Entry 9GEN (electron microscopy, 3.76 A resolution); this record covers chains G and J of the 11 polymer chains in the assembly.

== Chain G ==
Molecule: Histone H2A type 1
From: Xenopus laevis
UniProtKB: P06897 (H2A1_XENLA); residues 10-120 here correspond to UniProt positions 11-121 (UniProt number = residue number + 1)
Sequence (111 residues; each row starts with the number of its first residue):
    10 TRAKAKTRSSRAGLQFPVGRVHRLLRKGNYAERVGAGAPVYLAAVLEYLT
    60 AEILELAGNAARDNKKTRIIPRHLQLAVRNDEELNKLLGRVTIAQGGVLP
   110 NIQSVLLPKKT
Not modelled in the structure: 10, 118-120
Sequence notes: conflict Arg99 (Gly100 in P06897)
Swiss-Prot annotation at these positions:
  - modified residue: Lys36 (N6-(2-hydroxyisobutyryl)lysine), Lys74 (N6-(2-hydroxyisobutyryl)lysine), Lys75 (N6-(2-hydroxyisobutyryl)lysine), Lys95 (N6-(2-hydroxyisobutyryl)lysine), Gln104 (N5-methylglutamine), Lys118 (N6-(2-hydroxyisobutyryl)lysine)
  - cross-link (Glycyl lysine isopeptide (Lys-Gly)): Lys13 (interchain with G-Cter in ubiquitin), Lys15 (interchain with G-Cter in ubiquitin), Lys119 (interchain with G-Cter in ubiquitin)

== Chain J ==
Molecule: Widom-601 DNA
Sequence (147 nucleotides; numbered -73 to 73; the number before each row is that of its first residue; numbers below 1 keep their minus sign (DA-73 is residue -73)):
   -73 ATCGAGAATCCCGGTGCCGAGGCCGCTCAATTGGTCGTAGACAGCTCTAG
   -23 CACCGCTTAAACGCACGTACGCGCTGTCCCCCGCGTTTTAACCGCCAAGG
    27 GGATTACTCCCTAGTCTCCAGGCACGTGTCAGATATATACATCCGAT
Not modelled in the structure: -73, 73

== Interface between chain G and chain J ==
Contacting residue pairs (11; chain G residue first):
  Arg11(G) with DT-43(J), hydrogen bond to the base; DT-42(J), hydrogen bond to the sugar
  Ala12(G) with DG-41(J), phosphate contact
  Lys15(G) with DT-43(J), phosphate contact; DT-42(J), phosphate contact
  Arg17(G) with DT-43(J), salt bridge to the phosphate
  Arg20(G) with DT-42(J), salt bridge to the phosphate
  Arg29(G) with DA-44(J), phosphate contact
  Arg32(G) with DA-44(J), salt bridge to the phosphate
  Arg42(G) with DA-35(J), sugar contact
  Arg77(G) with DA-54(J), sugar contact
Other interface residues (no listed pair), chain G (12 interface residues in all): Lys13, Thr16, Gly28

== Summary ==
The interface between chain G and chain J involves 12 residues on one side and 6 on the other; the contacts
include 2 hydrogen bonds and 3 salt bridges. Polar pairs include Arg11(G)-DT-43(J), Arg11(G)-DT-42(J) and
Arg17(G)-DT-43(J).
Chain G is Histone H2A type 1 (Xenopus laevis) and chain J is Widom-601 DNA; the structure, Recombinant
Myeloperoxidase bound to nucleosome core particle, was determined by electron microscopy together with 9GEO,
9GEP, 9GEQ, 9GER, 9IHD, 9IHE and 9IHF from the same study.
